3AU6 - chains A and T of the 3 polymer chains in the assembly; structure by X-ray diffraction, 3.30 A resolution.

== Chain A ==
Name: DNA polymerase beta family (X family)
From: Thermus thermophilus
Notes: EC 2.7.7.7
Reference sequence: Q5SJ64 (Q5SJ64_THET8); numbering as in UniProt (aligned over 1-575)
Sequence (575 residues; each row starts with the number of its first residue):
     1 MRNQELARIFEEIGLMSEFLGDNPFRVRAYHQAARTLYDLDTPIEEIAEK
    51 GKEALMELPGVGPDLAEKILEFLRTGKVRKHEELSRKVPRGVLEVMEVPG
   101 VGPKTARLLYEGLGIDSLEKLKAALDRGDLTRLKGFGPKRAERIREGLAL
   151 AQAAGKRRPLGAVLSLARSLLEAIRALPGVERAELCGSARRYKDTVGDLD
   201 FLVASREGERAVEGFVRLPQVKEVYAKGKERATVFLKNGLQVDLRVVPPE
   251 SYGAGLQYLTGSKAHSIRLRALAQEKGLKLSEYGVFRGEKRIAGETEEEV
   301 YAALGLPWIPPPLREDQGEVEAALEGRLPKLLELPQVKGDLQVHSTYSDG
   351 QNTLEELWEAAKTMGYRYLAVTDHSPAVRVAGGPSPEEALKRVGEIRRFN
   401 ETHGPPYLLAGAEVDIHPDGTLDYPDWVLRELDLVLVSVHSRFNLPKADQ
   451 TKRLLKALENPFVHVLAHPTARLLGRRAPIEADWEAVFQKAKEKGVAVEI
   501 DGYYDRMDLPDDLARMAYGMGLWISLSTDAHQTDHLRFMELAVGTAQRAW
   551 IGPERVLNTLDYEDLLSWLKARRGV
Disordered / not traced: 128-134, 381-382, 572-575
Bound ions: Mg2+ site 1: Ser188 (together with 2'-3'-dideoxyguanosine-5'-triphosphate); Mg2+ site 2: Asp198, Asp200 (together with 2'-3'-dideoxyguanosine-5'-triphosphate); Zn2+: Glu413, His468
Residues lining bound ligands: 2'-3'-dideoxyguanosine-5'-triphosphate: Arg157, Gly187, Ser188, Arg191, Val196, Gly197, Asp198, Asp200, Tyr258, Leu259, Thr260, Gly261, Ser262, Lys263, Arg270
What the authors report for this chain:
  - mutagenesis - K263A, K263D (20-fold): decreased binding to Mg2+-dNTP
  - mutagenesis - K263A (Kd 24 nM), K263D (Kd 260 nM): decreased binding to dGTP
  - mutagenesis - K263A (0.89 min-1): unchanged catalytic activity on DNA
  - mutagenesis - K263D (0.48 min-1): decreased catalytic activity on dGTP

== Chain T ==
Molecule: 11-nt DNA strand
Sequence (11 nucleotides; each row starts with the number of its first residue):
     1 CGGCCATACTG
Disordered / not traced: 1

== How chain A and chain T interact ==
Residue-residue contacts (15):
  Arg231(A) - DT7(T)  sugar contact
  Arg231(A) - DA8(T)  salt bridge to the phosphate
  Lys263(A) - DG3(T)  hydrogen bond to the base
  Ile267(A) - DG3(T)  base contact
  Ile267(A) - DC4(T)  base contact
  Arg270(A) - DC4(T)  base contact
  Arg270(A) - DC5(T)  hydrogen bond to the sugar
  Gln274(A) - DC4(T)  hydrogen bond to the phosphate
  Gln274(A) - DC5(T)  hydrogen bond to the phosphate
  Lys279(A) - DC5(T)  phosphate contact
  Lys279(A) - DA6(T)  salt bridge to the phosphate
  Leu280(A) - DC5(T)  sugar contact
  Glu282(A) - DA6(T)  sugar contact
  Tyr283(A) - DA6(T)  phosphate contact
  Tyr283(A) - DT7(T)  hydrogen bond to the phosphate
Other interface residues (no listed pair), chain A (11 interface residues in all): Glu230, Ser281

== In short ==
Chain A and chain T form an interface of 11 and 6 residues respectively; the contacts include 5 hydrogen bonds
and 2 salt bridges. Polar contacts include Lys263(A)-DG3(T), Arg270(A)-DC5(T) and Gln274(A)-DC4(T). From the
paper: K263A and K263D of chain A reduce binding to Mg2+-dNTP; K263A and K263D of chain A reduce binding to
dGTP.
Here chain A is DNA polymerase beta family (X family) (Thermus thermophilus) and chain T is an 11-nt DNA
strand. Entry 3AU6 (DNA polymerase X from Thermus thermophilus HB8 ternary complex with primer/template DNA
and ddGTP) was determined by X-ray diffraction, deposited together with 3B0X, 3B0Y and 3AUO.
